PDB entry 6KZY | X-ray diffraction, 2.30 A resolution | chains A and B of the 4 polymer chains in the assembly

[Chain A (and B)]
Protein: Ferritin
From: Tegillarca granosa
Notes: EC 1.16.3.1; chain B of this document is another copy of the same molecule, construct and numbering; everything in this record applies to it too
UniProt: D3JCC5 (D3JCC5_TEGGR); residue numbers follow UniProt; this construct covers 1-172
Amino-acid sequence (172 residues; each row starts with the number of its first residue):
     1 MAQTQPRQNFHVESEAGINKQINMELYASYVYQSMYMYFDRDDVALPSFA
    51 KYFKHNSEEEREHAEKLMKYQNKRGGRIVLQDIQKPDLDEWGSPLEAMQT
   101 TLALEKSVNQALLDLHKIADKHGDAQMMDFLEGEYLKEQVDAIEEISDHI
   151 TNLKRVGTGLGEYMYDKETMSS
Disordered / not traced: 1, 171-172 (chain B: 1-2, 171-172)
Metal / ion sites: Na+ site 1 near E13 (its only coordinating residue here); Cu ion site 1: E25, E60, H63; Na+ site 2: S34, L88; Na+ site 3: V44 (shared with N152(B) of chain B); Na+ site 4 near D89 (its only coordinating residue here); Na+ site 5 near S107 (its only coordinating residue here); Cu ion site 2: D129 (shared with D129(B) of chain B; 1 residue of chain D)
From the paper describing this entry:
  - Cu ion coordination: D129, E132
  - catalytic residues: E25, Y32, E60, H63, E105, Q139 (by similarity / conservation)
  - mutagenesis - D129A/E132A: decreased catalytic activity on iron oxidation
  - mutagenesis - E168A: unchanged catalytic activity on iron oxidation
  - mutagenesis - D129A/E132A, E168A: decreased binding to copper

[Interface between chain A and chain B]
Contacting residue pairs - 24 pairs, chain A then chain B:
  Q5(A) - K106(B)  hydrogen bond (backbone-side chain)
  Q5(A) - S147(B)  hydrogen bond (side chain-backbone)
  Q5(A) - I150(B)
  Q5(A) - T151(B)  hydrogen bond
  P6(A) - K106(B)
  P6(A) - I143(B)  hydrophobic
  P6(A) - S147(B)
  R7(A) - K106(B)  hydrogen bond (backbone-side chain)
  Q8(A) - K106(B)  hydrogen bond (side chain-backbone)
  Q8(A) - N109(B)  hydrogen bond
  Q8(A) - Q110(B)
  Q8(A) - I143(B)
  N9(A) - L113(B)
  K73(A) - V140(B)
  K73(A) - D141(B)  salt bridge
  K73(A) - E144(B)
  R74(A) - V140(B)
  A125(A) - H116(B)
  A125(A) - L136(B)  hydrophobic
  Q126(A) - L136(B)
  Q126(A) - K137(B)
  Q126(A) - V140(B)
  D129(A) - D129(B)
  D129(A) - E132(B)
Interface residues without a listed pair, chain A (13 interface residues in all): T4, N72, E134
Interface residues without a listed pair, chain B (18 interface residues in all): L102, G133

[In short]
13 residues of chain A and 18 residues of chain B are in contact; the contacts include 6 hydrogen bonds and 1
salt bridge. Polar pairs include K73(A)-D141(B), Q5(A)-K106(B) and Q5(A)-S147(B). From the paper: catalytic
residues E25(A), Y32(A) and E60(A) among others; D129A/E132A and E168A of chain A reduce binding to copper.
Chain A and chain B are both Ferritin (Tegillarca granosa); the structure, Cu(II) loaded Tegillarca granosa
ferritin, was determined by X-ray diffraction together with 6L56, 6L55 and 6L58 from the same study.
